PDB entry 2XOZ | X-ray diffraction, 2.37 A resolution | chain A

# Chain A
Protein: E3 ubiquitin-protein ligase chfr
Source organism: Homo sapiens
Notes: EC 6.3.2.-; fragment: cysteine-rich region, residues 407-664
Reference sequence: Q96EP1 (CHFR_HUMAN); residues 407-664 here = UniProt positions 407-664
Chain sequence (261 residues; row label = number of the first residue in the row):
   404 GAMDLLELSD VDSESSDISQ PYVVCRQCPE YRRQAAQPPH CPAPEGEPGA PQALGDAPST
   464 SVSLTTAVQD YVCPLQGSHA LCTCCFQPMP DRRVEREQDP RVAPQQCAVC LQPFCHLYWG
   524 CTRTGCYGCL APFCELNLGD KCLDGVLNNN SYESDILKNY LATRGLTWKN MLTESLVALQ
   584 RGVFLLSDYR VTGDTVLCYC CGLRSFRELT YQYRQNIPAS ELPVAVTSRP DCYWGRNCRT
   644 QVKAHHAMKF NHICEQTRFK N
Unresolved in the structure: 404-423, 446-472, 664
Construct notes: expression tag (404-406); conflict Val497 (Ala in Q96EP1)
UniProt features mapped onto this chain:
  - zinc finger: Pro633 to His655 (PBZ-type)
Metal / ion sites: Zn2+ site 1: Cys428, Cys431, Cys476, His482; Zn2+ site 2: Cys485, Cys488, Cys518, Cys524; Zn2+ site 3: Cys487, Cys524, Cys529, Cys532; Zn2+ site 4: Cys510, Cys513, Cys601, Cys604; Zn2+ site 5: Cys635, Cys641, His649, His655
From the paper describing this entry:
  - binding site for adenosine monophosphate: Tyr636, Trp637, Asn640, Arg642, Thr643, Phe653
  - conformationally variable residues (side-chain flip): Tyr636, Arg642
  - disease-associated variants - F536S: decreased stability (proposed by the authors, not directly observed)
  - mutagenesis - Y636A, W637A, R642A, T643A, F653L, R661A: unchanged stability

# Overview
The Zn2+ site 1 is built by Cys428, Cys431, Cys476 and His482. Cys485, Cys488, Cys518 and Cys524 form the Zn2+
site 2. From the paper: a binding site for adenosine monophosphate at Tyr636, Trp637 and Asn640 among others;
F536S reduces stability; 7 substitutions were tested in all.
Chain A is E3 ubiquitin-protein ligase chfr (Homo sapiens); the structure, C-terminal cysteine rich domain of
human CHFR bound to AMP, was determined by X-ray diffraction (same publication as 2XOC, 2XOY and 2XP0).
